3CWB - chains A and B of the 20 polymer chains in the assembly; structure by X-ray diffraction, 3.51 A resolution.

== Chain A ==
Name: Mitochondrial ubiquinol-cytochrome-C reductase complex core protein I
From: Gallus gallus
Sequence (446 residues; numbered 1 to 446; the number before each row is that of its first residue):
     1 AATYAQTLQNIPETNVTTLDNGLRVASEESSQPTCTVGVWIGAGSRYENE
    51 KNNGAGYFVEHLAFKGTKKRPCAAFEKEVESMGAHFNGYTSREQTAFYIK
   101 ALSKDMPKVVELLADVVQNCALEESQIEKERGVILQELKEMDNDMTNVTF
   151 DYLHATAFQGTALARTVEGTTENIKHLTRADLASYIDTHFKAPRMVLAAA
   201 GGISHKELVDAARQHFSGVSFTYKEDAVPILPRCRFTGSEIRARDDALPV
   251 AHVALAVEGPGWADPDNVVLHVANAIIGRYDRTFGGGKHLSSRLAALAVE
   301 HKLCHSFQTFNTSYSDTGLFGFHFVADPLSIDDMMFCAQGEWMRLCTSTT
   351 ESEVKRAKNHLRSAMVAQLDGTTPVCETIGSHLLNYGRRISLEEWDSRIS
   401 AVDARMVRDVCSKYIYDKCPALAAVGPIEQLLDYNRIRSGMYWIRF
Disordered / not traced: 1, 445-446

== Chain B ==
Name: Mitochondrial ubiquinol-cytochrome-C reductase complex core protein 2
From: Gallus gallus
Sequence (441 residues; numbered -1 to 439; the number before each row is that of its first residue; numbers below 1 keep their minus sign (Ser-1 is residue -1)):
    -1 SLKVAPKVAVSAAAERVKLCPGAEDLEITKLPNGLIIASLENFSPASRIG
    49 VFIKAGSRYETTANLGTAHLLRLASPLTTKGASSFRITRGIEAVGGSLSV
    99 YSTREKMTYCVECLRDHVDTVMEYLLNVTTAPEFRPWEVTDLQPQLKVDK
   149 AVAFQSPQVGVLENLHAAAYKTALANPLYCPDYRIGKITSEQLHHFVQNN
   199 FTSARMALVGIGVKHSDLKQVAEQFLNIRSGAGTSSAKATYWGGEIREQN
   249 GHSLVHAAVVTEGAAVGSAEANAFSVLQHVLGAGPLIKRGSSVTSKLYQG
   299 VAKATTQPFDASAFNVNYSDSGLFGFYTISQAAHAGEVIRAAMNQLKAAA
   349 QGGVTEEDVTKAKNQLKATYLMSVETAQGLLNEIGSEALLSGTHTAPSVV
   399 AQKIDSVTSADVVNAAKKFVSGKKSMAASGDLGSTPFLDEL
Disordered / not traced: -1 to 18

== Interface between chain A and chain B ==
Residue-residue contacts (64; chain A residue first):
  Ala2(A) - Arg113(B)
  Thr3(A) - Asp114(B)
  Tyr4(A) - Pro43(B)
  Tyr4(A) - Asp114(B)  hydrogen bond (backbone-side chain)
  Thr7(A) - Phe41(B)
  Thr7(A) - Pro43(B)
  Thr7(A) - Arg113(B)
  Asn10(A) - Pro19(B)
  Pro33(A) - Leu369(B)  hydrophobic
  Thr34(A) - Leu369(B)
  Thr34(A) - Met370(B)
  Thr34(A) - Glu373(B)  hydrogen bond
  Tyr57(A) - Arg287(B)  hydrogen bond
  Glu60(A) - Lys286(B)  salt bridge
  Glu60(A) - Arg287(B)  salt bridge
  His61(A) - Arg287(B)  hydrogen bond
  Phe64(A) - Ile285(B)  hydrophobic
  Phe64(A) - Lys286(B)
  Lys65(A) - Lys286(B)
  Lys65(A) - Arg287(B)  hydrogen bond (side chain-backbone)
  Glu76(A) - Ile285(B)
  Glu76(A) - Gly288(B)
  Glu76(A) - Ser289(B)  hydrogen bond (side chain-backbone)
  Glu76(A) - Ser290(B)
  Glu80(A) - Leu284(B)
  Glu80(A) - Ser290(B)
  Glu80(A) - Val291(B)  hydrogen bond (side chain-backbone)
  Glu80(A) - Thr292(B)  hydrogen bond
  Glu80(A) - Gln363(B)
  Ser81(A) - Lys359(B)
  Ser81(A) - Asn362(B)
  Ala84(A) - Leu284(B)
  His85(A) - Leu284(B)
  His85(A) - Met370(B)
  Phe86(A) - Leu284(B)  hydrogen bond (backbone-backbone)
  Phe86(A) - Ile285(B)
  Phe86(A) - Lys286(B)  hydrogen bond (backbone-backbone)
  Asn87(A) - Lys286(B)
  Gly88(A) - Lys286(B)  hydrogen bond (backbone-side chain)
  Lys100(A) - Glu373(B)  salt bridge
  Glu137(A) - Arg287(B)  salt bridge
  Arg282(A) - Gln143(B)
  Gly285(A) - Pro74(B)
  Gly286(A) - Thr86(B)
  His289(A) - Ser82(B)
  His289(A) - Phe83(B)
  His289(A) - Arg87(B)  hydrogen bond (backbone-side chain)
  Leu290(A) - Arg87(B)  hydrogen bond (backbone-side chain)
  Leu290(A) - Glu90(B)
  Ser291(A) - Arg87(B)
  Ser291(A) - Glu90(B)  hydrogen bond (backbone-side chain)
  Arg356(A) - Glu90(B)
  Arg356(A) - Ala91(B)
  Asn359(A) - Ala91(B)  hydrogen bond (side chain-backbone)
  Asn359(A) - Val92(B)
  Asn359(A) - Gly93(B)
  His360(A) - Gly93(B)
  Arg362(A) - Leu112(B)
  Ser363(A) - Gly93(B)  hydrogen bond (side chain-backbone)
  Ser363(A) - Leu112(B)
  Val366(A) - Pro43(B)  hydrophobic
  Asp370(A) - Thr374(B)
  Asp370(A) - Ala375(B)  hydrogen bond (side chain-backbone)
  Thr372(A) - Glu373(B)
Also at the interface, not in a pair above, chain A (47 interface residues in all): Ala5, Leu8, Gln32, Cys35, Lys77, Val79, Gly83, Tyr89, Leu102, Thr283, Gly371
Also at the interface, not in a pair above, chain B (39 interface residues in all): Ser42, Ala44, His115, Val146, Val150, Ala366

== Summary ==
47 residues of chain A face 39 of chain B across their interface, with 17 hydrogen bonds and 4 salt bridges.
Polar pairs include Glu60(A)-Lys286(B), Glu60(A)-Arg287(B) and Lys100(A)-Glu373(B).
Here chain A is Mitochondrial ubiquinol-cytochrome-C reductase complex core protein I and chain B is
Mitochondrial ubiquinol-cytochrome-C reductase complex core protein 2, both from Gallus gallus. Entry 3CWB
(Chicken Cytochrome BC1 Complex inhibited by an iodinated analogue of the polyketide Crocacin-D) was
determined by X-ray diffraction.
